Entry 7EJH (X-ray diffraction, 1.73 A resolution); this record covers chains A and C of the 4 polymer chains in the assembly.

Chain A (and C):
Protein: 3-alpha-(Or 20-beta)-hydroxysteroid dehydrogenase
From: Lactobacillus kefiri
Notes: chain C of this document is another copy of the same molecule, construct and numbering; everything in this record applies to it too
UniProt: Q6WVP7 (Q6WVP7_LACKE); residues 1-252 here = UniProt positions 1-252
Chain sequence (253 residues; row label = number of the first residue in the row; numbering starts at 0):
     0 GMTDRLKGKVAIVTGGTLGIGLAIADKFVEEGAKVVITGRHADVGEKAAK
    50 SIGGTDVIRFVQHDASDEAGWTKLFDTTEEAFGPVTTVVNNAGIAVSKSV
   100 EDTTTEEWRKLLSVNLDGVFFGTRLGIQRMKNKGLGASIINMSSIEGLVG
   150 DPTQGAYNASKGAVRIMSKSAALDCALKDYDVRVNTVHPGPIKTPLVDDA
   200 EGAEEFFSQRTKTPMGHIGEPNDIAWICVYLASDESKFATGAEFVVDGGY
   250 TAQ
Construct notes: expression tag (0); engineered mutation L147 (Phe in Q6WVP7), Q153 (Leu in Q6WVP7), P190 (Tyr in Q6WVP7), A199 (Leu in Q6WVP7), F205 (Met in Q6WVP7), F206 (Met in Q6WVP7)
UniProt features mapped onto this chain:
  - active site: Y156 (Proton donor/acceptor)
  - binding site (NADP(+)): T16 to I19, R39, H40, D63, A64, N90, Y156, K160, I191 to L195
  - binding site (Mg(2+)): Q252
Ion coordination: Mg2+: Q252 (shared with 1 residue of chain B)
Residues lining bound ligands:
  - 2-oxidanylisoindole-1,3-dione (J66): S143, I144, E145, Y156, P188, G189, P190, L195, V196, F206
  - NADP (NAP; NADP nicotinamide-adenine-dinucleotide phosphate): G14, G15, T16, L17, G18, I19, G20, T37, G38, R39, H40, H62, D63, A64, N90, A91, G92, I93, V113, M141, S142, S143, Y156, K160, P188, G189, P190, I191, T193, P194, L195, V196

How chain A and chain C interact:
Pairs across the interface (71):
  M1(A) - T2(C)
  M1(A) - E30(C)
  R4(A) - R4(C)
  R4(A) - E234(C)  salt bridge
  L172(A) - P213(C)  hydrophobic
  L172(A) - G248(C)
  L172(A) - A251(C)
  L172(A) - Q252(C)
  A175(A) - R209(C)  hydrogen bond (backbone-side chain)
  A175(A) - P213(C)
  L176(A) - R209(C)
  L176(A) - P213(C)
  D178(A) - R209(C)  salt bridge
  P190(A) - F237(C)
  I191(A) - F237(C)  hydrophobic
  R209(A) - A175(C)  hydrogen bond (side chain-backbone)
  R209(A) - L176(C)  hydrogen bond (side chain-backbone)
  R209(A) - D178(C)  salt bridge
  P213(A) - L172(C)  hydrophobic
  P213(A) - A175(C)
  P213(A) - L176(C)
  M214(A) - K236(C)
  M214(A) - F237(C)  hydrophobic
  M214(A) - T239(C)
  H216(A) - F237(C)
  I217(A) - F237(C)
  G218(A) - F237(C)
  E219(A) - K236(C)  salt bridge
  D222(A) - K236(C)  salt bridge
  D222(A) - F237(C)
  W225(A) - E234(C)
  I226(A) - Y229(C)
  Y229(A) - I226(C)
  Y229(A) - V245(C)
  E234(A) - W225(C)
  K236(A) - M214(C)
  K236(A) - E219(C)  salt bridge
  K236(A) - D222(C)  salt bridge
  F237(A) - P190(C)
  F237(A) - I191(C)  hydrophobic
  F237(A) - M214(C)  hydrophobic
  F237(A) - H216(C)
  F237(A) - I217(C)
  F237(A) - G218(C)
  F237(A) - D222(C)
  F237(A) - V245(C)
  F237(A) - D246(C)  hydrogen bond (backbone-backbone)
  F237(A) - G247(C)  hydrogen bond (backbone-backbone)
  T239(A) - M214(C)
  T239(A) - D246(C)
  T239(A) - G247(C)
  T239(A) - G248(C)
  G240(A) - A251(C)
  A241(A) - V244(C)
  E242(A) - E242(C)
  F243(A) - F243(C)  hydrophobic
  F243(A) - V244(C)
  V244(A) - A241(C)
  V244(A) - F243(C)
  V245(A) - Y229(C)
  V245(A) - F237(C)
  D246(A) - F237(C)  hydrogen bond (backbone-backbone)
  D246(A) - T239(C)
  G247(A) - F237(C)  hydrogen bond (backbone-backbone)
  G247(A) - T239(C)
  G248(A) - L172(C)
  G248(A) - T239(C)
  A251(A) - K168(C)
  A251(A) - L172(C)
  A251(A) - G240(C)
  Q252(A) - L172(C)
Also at the interface, not in a pair above, chain A (38 interface residues in all): K168, R182, T212, A238
Also at the interface, not in a pair above, chain C (39 interface residues in all): R182, T212, A238

Overview:
38 residues of chain A face 39 of chain C across their interface; the contacts include 7 hydrogen bonds and 7
salt bridges. Polar pairs include R4(A)-E234(C), D178(A)-R209(C) and E219(A)-K236(C). Bound to chain A: NADP
and 2-oxidanylisoindole-1,3-dione.
Both chains are 3-alpha-(Or 20-beta)-hydroxysteroid dehydrogenase (Lactobacillus kefiri). Entry 7EJH (Crystal
structure of KRED mutant-F147L/L153Q/Y190P/L199A/M205F/M206F and 2-hydroxyisoindoline-1,3-dione complex) was
determined by X-ray diffraction (same publication as 7EJI, 7EJJ, 7VDO and 7VE7).
